PDB entry 7PY8 | electron microscopy, 3.80 A resolution | chains D and E of the 9 polymer chains in the assembly

# Chain D
Molecule: DNA-directed RNA polymerase subunit beta'
From: Escherichia coli
Notes: EC 2.7.7.6
UniProtKB: P0A8T8 (RPOC_ECO57); residues 1-1407 here = UniProt positions 1-1407
Chain sequence (1407 residues; each row starts with the number of its first residue):
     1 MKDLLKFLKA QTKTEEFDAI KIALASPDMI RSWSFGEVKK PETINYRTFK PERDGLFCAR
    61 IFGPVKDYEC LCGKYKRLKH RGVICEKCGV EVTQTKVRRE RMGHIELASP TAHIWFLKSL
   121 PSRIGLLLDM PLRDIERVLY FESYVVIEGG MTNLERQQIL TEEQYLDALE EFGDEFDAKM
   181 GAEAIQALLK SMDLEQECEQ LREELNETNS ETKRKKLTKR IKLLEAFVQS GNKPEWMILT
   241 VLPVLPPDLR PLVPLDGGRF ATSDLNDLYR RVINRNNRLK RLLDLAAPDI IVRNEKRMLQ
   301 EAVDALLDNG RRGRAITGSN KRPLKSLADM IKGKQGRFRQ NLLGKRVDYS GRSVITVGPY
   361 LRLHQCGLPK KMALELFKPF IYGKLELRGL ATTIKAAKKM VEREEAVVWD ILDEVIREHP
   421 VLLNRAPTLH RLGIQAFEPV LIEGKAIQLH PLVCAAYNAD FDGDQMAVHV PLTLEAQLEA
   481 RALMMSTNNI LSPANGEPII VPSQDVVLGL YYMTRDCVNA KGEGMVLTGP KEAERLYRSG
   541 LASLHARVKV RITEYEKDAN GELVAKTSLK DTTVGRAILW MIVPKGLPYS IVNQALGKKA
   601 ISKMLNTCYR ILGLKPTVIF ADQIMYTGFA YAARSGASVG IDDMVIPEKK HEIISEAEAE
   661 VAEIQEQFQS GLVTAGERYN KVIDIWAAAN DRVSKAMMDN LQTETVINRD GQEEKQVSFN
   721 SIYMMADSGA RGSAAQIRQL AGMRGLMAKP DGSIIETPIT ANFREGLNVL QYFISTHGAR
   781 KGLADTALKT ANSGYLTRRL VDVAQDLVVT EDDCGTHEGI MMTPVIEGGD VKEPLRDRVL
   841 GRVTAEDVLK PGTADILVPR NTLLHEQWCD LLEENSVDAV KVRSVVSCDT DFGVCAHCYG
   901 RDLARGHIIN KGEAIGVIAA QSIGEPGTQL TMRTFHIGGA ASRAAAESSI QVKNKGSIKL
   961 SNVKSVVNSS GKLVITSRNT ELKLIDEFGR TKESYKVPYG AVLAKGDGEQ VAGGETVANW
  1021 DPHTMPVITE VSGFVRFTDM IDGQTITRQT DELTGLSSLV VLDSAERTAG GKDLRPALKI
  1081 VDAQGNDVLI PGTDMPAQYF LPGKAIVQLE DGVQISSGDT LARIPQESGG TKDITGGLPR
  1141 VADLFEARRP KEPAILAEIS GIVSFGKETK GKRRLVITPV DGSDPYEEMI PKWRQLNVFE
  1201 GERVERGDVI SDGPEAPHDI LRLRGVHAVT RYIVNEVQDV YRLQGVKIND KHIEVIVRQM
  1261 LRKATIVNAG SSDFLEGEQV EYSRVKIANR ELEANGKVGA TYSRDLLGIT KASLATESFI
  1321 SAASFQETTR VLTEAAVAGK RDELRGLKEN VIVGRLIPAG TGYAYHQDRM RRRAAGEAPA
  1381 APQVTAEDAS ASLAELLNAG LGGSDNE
Disordered / not traced: 1-15, 934-947, 1127-1135, 1374-1407
Swiss-Prot annotation at these positions:
  - binding site (Zn(2+)): Cys70, Cys72, Cys85, Cys88, Cys814, Cys888, Cys895, Cys898
  - binding site (Mg(2+)): Asp460, Asp462, Asp464
  - modified residue: Lys972 (N6-acetyllysine)
Bound ions: Zn2+ site 1: Cys70, Cys72, Cys88; Mg2+: Asp460 (shared with 1 residue of chain R); Zn2+ site 2: Cys814, Cys888, Cys895, Cys898

# Chain E
Molecule: DNA-directed RNA polymerase subunit omega
From: Escherichia coli
Notes: EC 2.7.7.6
UniProtKB: P0A800 (RPOZ_ECOLI); numbering as in UniProt (aligned over 1-91)
Chain sequence (91 residues; row label = number of the first residue in the row):
     1 MARVTVQDAV EKIGNRFDLV LVAARRARQM QVGGKDPLVP EENDKTTVIA LREIEEGLIN
    61 NQILDVRERQ EQQEQEAAEL QAVTAIAEGR R
Disordered / not traced: 1, 75-91

# How chain D and chain E interact
Residue-residue contacts - 23 pairs, chain D then chain E:
  His364(D) - Val4(E)
  Arg417(D) - Glu42(E)
  Arg417(D) - Asn43(E)  hydrogen bond (side chain-backbone)
  Arg417(D) - Asp44(E)  salt bridge
  Glu418(D) - Lys45(E)  hydrogen bond (backbone-side chain)
  His419(D) - Lys45(E)
  Leu474(D) - Ala27(E)  hydrophobic
  Glu475(D) - Ala24(E)
  Glu475(D) - Arg28(E)  salt bridge
  Leu478(D) - Ala23(E)
  Leu478(D) - Ala24(E)
  Leu478(D) - Thr47(E)
  Leu483(D) - Arg16(E)
  Met485(D) - Val4(E)
  Thr487(D) - Val4(E)  hydrogen bond (side chain-backbone)
  Asn488(D) - Val6(E)
  Leu614(D) - Gln7(E)
  Lys615(D) - Thr5(E)
  Arg905(D) - Arg16(E)
  Asn910(D) - Gly14(E)
  Glu913(D) - Phe17(E)
  Gly1360(D) - Phe17(E)
  Thr1361(D) - Phe17(E)
Also at the interface, not in a pair above, chain D (24 interface residues in all): Thr473, Gln477, Glu479, Arg481, Ala482, Ala1364
Also at the interface, not in a pair above, chain E (24 interface residues in all): Arg3, Asp8, Asn15, Val20, Leu21, Gln31, Thr46, Leu51

# In short
Chain D and chain E each contribute 24 residues to their interface; the contacts include 3 hydrogen bonds and
2 salt bridges. Polar pairs include Arg417(D)-Asp44(E), Glu475(D)-Arg28(E) and Arg417(D)-Asn43(E). From
UniProt: 8 Zn2+-binding residues and 3 Mg2+-binding residues on chain D.
Chain D is DNA-directed RNA polymerase subunit beta' and chain E is DNA-directed RNA polymerase subunit omega,
both from Escherichia coli; the structure, CryoEM structure of E.coli RNA polymerase elongation complex bound
to NusG (NusG-EC in less-swiveled conformation), was determined by electron microscopy (same publication as
7PY0, 7PY1, 7PY3, 7PY5, 7PY6, 7PY7 and 4 further entries).
